6J54 - chains 8 and a of the 18 polymer chains in the assembly; structure by electron microscopy, 3.94 A resolution.

== Chain 8 ==
Molecule: ATP synthase protein 8
Source organism: Sus scrofa
Reference sequence: Q35914 (ATP8_PIG); residues 5-34 here = UniProt positions 5-34
Amino-acid sequence (30 residues; row label = number of the first residue in the row):
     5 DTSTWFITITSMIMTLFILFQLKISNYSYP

== Chain a ==
Molecule: ATP synthase subunit a
Source organism: Sus scrofa
Reference sequence: Q35915 (ATP6_PIG); residue numbers follow UniProt; this construct covers 1-226
Amino-acid sequence (226 residues; numbered 1 to 226; the number before each row is that of its first residue):
     1 MNENLFASFIAPTMMGLPIVTLIIMFPSLLFPTPKRLINNRTISIQQWLI
    51 QLTSKQMMAIHNQKGQTWSLMLMSLIMFIGSTNILGLLPHSFTPTTQLSM
   101 NLGMAIPLWSATVFTGFRYKTKTSLAHFLPQGTPALLIPMLVIIETISLF
   151 IQPVALAVRLTANITAGHLLIHLIGGATLALLNINTMTAFITFTILILLT
   201 ILEFAVALIQAYVFTLLVSLYLHDNT
Unresolved in the structure: 1, 225-226

== How chain 8 and chain a interact ==
Pairs across the interface - 34 pairs, chain 8 then chain a:
  Asp5(8) with Thr13(a); Met15(a)
  Phe10(8) with Ser99(a)
  Thr12(8) with Val20(a)
  Ile13(8) with Ile24(a), hydrophobic; Gln97(a); Met100(a), hydrophobic
  Thr14(8) with Ser99(a); Met100(a)
  Met16(8) with Thr21(a); Ile24(a)
  Ile17(8) with Phe78(a), hydrophobic; Met100(a), hydrophobic; Met104(a), hydrophobic
  Thr19(8) with Met25(a)
  Leu20(8) with Ile24(a); Met25(a), hydrophobic; Phe78(a), hydrophobic
  Phe21(8) with Phe78(a), hydrophobic; Met104(a), hydrophobic
  Leu23(8) with Met25(a), hydrophobic; Ser28(a)
  Phe24(8) with Pro27(a)
  Lys27(8) with Ser28(a), hydrogen bond (side chain-backbone); Leu29(a); Phe31(a), hydrogen bond (side chain-backbone); Thr33(a)
  Ile28(8) with Met73(a)
  Asn30(8) with Thr33(a), hydrogen bond (backbone-side chain)
  Tyr31(8) with Gln47(a)
  Ser32(8) with Gln47(a), hydrogen bond; Gln51(a), hydrogen bond (backbone-side chain)
  Tyr33(8) with Gln51(a)
  Pro34(8) with Gln51(a)
Also at the interface, not in a pair above, chain 8 (20 interface residues in all): Ser7
Also at the interface, not in a pair above, chain a (27 interface residues in all): Leu17, Pro32, Gln46, Ile50, Ser74, Leu75, Met77, Leu98

== In short ==
The interface between chain 8 and chain a involves 20 residues on one side and 27 on the other, with 5
hydrogen bonds. Polar contacts include Lys27(8)-Ser28(a), Lys27(8)-Phe31(a) and Asn30(8)-Thr33(a).
Chain 8 is ATP synthase protein 8 and chain a is ATP synthase subunit a, both from Sus scrofa; the structure,
Cryo-EM structure of the mammalian E-state ATP synthase FO section, was determined by electron microscopy,
deposited together with 6J5A.
